Entry 7PAO (electron microscopy, 7.00 A resolution (low resolution: residue-level contacts below are approximate; hydrogen-bond / salt-bridge calls are withheld)); this record covers chains K and 5 of the 56 polymer chains in the assembly.

Chain K:
Protein: 30S ribosomal protein S12
Organism: Mycoplasma pneumoniae M129
UniProtKB: P75546 (RS12_MYCPN); residues 1-139 here = UniProt positions 1-139
Chain sequence (139 residues; numbered 1 to 139; the number before each row is that of its first residue):
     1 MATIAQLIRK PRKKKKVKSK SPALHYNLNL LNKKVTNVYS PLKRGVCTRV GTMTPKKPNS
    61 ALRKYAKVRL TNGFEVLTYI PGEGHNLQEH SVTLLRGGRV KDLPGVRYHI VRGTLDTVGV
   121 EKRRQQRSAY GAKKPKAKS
Not modelled in the structure: 1, 138-139

Chain 5:
Molecule: 16S ribosomal RNA
Organism: Mycoplasma pneumoniae M129
Sequence (1520 nucleotides; each row starts with the number of its first residue):
     1 UUUUUCUGAG AGUUUGAUCC UGGCUCAGGA UUAACGCUGG CGGCAUGCCU AAUACAUGCA
    61 AGUCGAUCGA AAGUAGUAAU ACUUUAGAGG CGAACGGGUG AGUAACACGU AUCCAAUCUA
   121 CCUUAUAAUG GGGGAUAACU AGUUGAAAGA CUAGCUAAUA CCGCAUAAGA ACUUUGGUUC
   181 GCAUGAAUCA AAGUUGAAAG GACCUGCAAG GGUUCGUUAU UUGAUGAGGG UGCGCCAUAU
   241 CAGCUAGUUG GUGGGGUAAC GGCCUACCAA GGCAAUGACG UGUAGCUAUG CUGAGAAGUA
   301 GAAUAGCCAC AAUGGGACUG AGACACGGCC CAUACUCCUA CGGGAGGCAG CAGUAGGGAA
   361 UUUUUCACAA UGAGCGAAAG CUUGAUGGAG CAAUGCCGCG UGAACGAUGA AGGUCUUUAA
   421 GAUUGUAAAG UUCUUUUAUU UGGGAAGAAU GACUUUAGCA GGUAAUGGCU AGAGUUUGAC
   481 UGUACCAUUU UGAAUAAGUG ACGACUAACU AUGUGCCAGC AGUCGCGGUA AUACAUAGGU
   541 CGCAAGCGUU AUCCGGAUUU AUUGGGCGUA AAGCAAGCGC AGGCGGAUUG AAAAGUCUGG
   601 UGUUAAAGGC AGCUGCUUAA CAGUUGUAUG CAUUGGAAAC UAUUAAUCUA GAGUGUGGUA
   661 GGGAGUUUUG GAAUUUCAUG UGGAGCGGUG AAAUGCGUAG AUAUAUGAAG GAACACCAGU
   721 GGCGAAGGCG AAAACUUAGG CCAUUACUGA CGCUUAGGCU UGAAAGUGUG GGGAGCAAAU
   781 AGGAUUAGAU ACCCUAGUAG UCCACACCGU AAACGAUAGA UACUAGCUGU CGGGGCGAUC
   841 CCCUCGGUAG UGAAGUUAAC ACAUUAAGUA UCUCGCCUGG GUAGUACAUU CGCAAGAAUG
   901 AAACUCAAAC GGAAUUGACG GGGACCCGCA CAAGUGGUGG AGCAUGUUGC UUAAUUCGAC
   961 GGUACACGAA AAACCUUACC UAGACUUGAC AUCCUUGGCA AAGUUAUGGA AACAUAAUGG
  1021 AGGUUAACCG AGUGACAGGU GGUGCAUGGU UGUCGUCAGC UCGUGUCGUG AGAUGUUGGG
  1081 UUAAGUCCCG CAACGAGCGC AACCCUUAUC GUUAGUUACA UUGUCUAGCG AGACUGCUAA
  1141 UGCAAAUUGG AGGAAGGAAG GGAUGACGUC AAAUCAUCAU GCCCCUUAUG UCUAGGGCUG
  1201 CAAACGUGCU ACAAUGGCCA AUACAAACAG UCGCCAGCUU GUAAAAGUGA GCAAAUCUGU
  1261 AAAGUUGGUC UCAGUUCGGA UUGAGGGCUG CAAUUCGUCC UCAUGAAGUC GGAAUCACUA
  1321 GUAAUCGCGA AUCAGCUAUG UCGCGGUGAA UACGUUCUCG GGUCUUGUAC ACACCGCCCG
  1381 UCAAACUAUG AAAGCUGGUA AUAUUUAAAA ACGUGUUGCU AACCAUUAGG AAGCGCAUGU
  1441 CAAGGAUAGC ACCGGUGAUU GGAGUUAAGU CGUAACAAGG UACCCCUACG AGAACGUGGG
  1501 GGUGGAUCAC CUCCUUUCUA
Not modelled in the structure: 1-4, 181-184, 1020-1027, 1510-1520

Interface between chain K and chain 5:
Contacting residue pairs - 112 pairs, chain K then chain 5:
  Thr-3(K) with U873(5); C874(5)
  Ile-4(K) with U562(5)
  Ala-5(K) with G583(5); U873(5); C874(5)
  Gln-6(K) with C874(5); G875(5)
  Leu-7(K) with U562(5)
  Arg-9(K) with A756(5); C874(5); G875(5)
  Arg-12(K) with U560(5); A561(5); G565(5); C877(5); U878(5)
  Lys-13(K) with U238(5); U560(5)
  Lys-14(K) with G298(5); U560(5)
  Lys-15(K) with U560(5); U878(5); G879(5)
  Lys-16(K) with A902(5)
  Lys-18(K) with A903(5); C904(5)
  Ser-19(K) with U552(5)
  Lys-20(K) with U550(5); A551(5)
  His-25(K) with A551(5); U552(5)
  Asn-29(K) with A51(5)
  Leu-30(K) with A51(5)
  Val-38(K) with A359(5)
  Tyr-39(K) with A551(5); U552(5)
  Ser-40(K) with A359(5)
  Pro-41(K) with A359(5); U550(5); A551(5)
  Leu-42(K) with A34(5); C35(5); A359(5)
  Lys-43(K) with A359(5)
  Arg-44(K) with G358(5); A359(5); A360(5)
  Arg-49(K) with C1386(5)
  Thr-54(K) with U1466(5)
  Lys-57(K) with U1466(5); A1467(5)
  Asn-59(K) with G527(5)
  Ser-60(K) with C516(5); A1467(5)
  Ala-61(K) with A518(5)
  Leu-62(K) with A518(5)
  Arg-63(K) with G519(5); A521(5); G527(5)
  Lys-64(K) with G519(5)
  Tyr-79(K) with C520(5)
  Gly-82(K) with G519(5); C520(5)
  Glu-83(K) with A518(5); G519(5)
  Gly-84(K) with G519(5)
  Leu-94(K) with C35(5); A359(5)
  Arg-96(K) with U549(5)
  Gly-97(K) with U550(5)
  Gly-98(K) with U550(5)
  Arg-99(K) with G522(5); C906(5)
  Val-100(K) with A521(5)
  Lys-101(K) with A521(5); G522(5); U523(5); A907(5)
  Asp-102(K) with C520(5); A521(5); G525(5)
  Arg-107(K) with U905(5); C906(5)
  Gly-113(K) with G36(5)
  Lys-122(K) with A535(5); U536(5)
  Arg-123(K) with A535(5); U536(5)
  Arg-124(K) with A537(5)
  Gln-125(K) with U536(5); A537(5)
  Gln-126(K) with G500(5); A501(5); A535(5)
  Arg-127(K) with G36(5); C37(5); U499(5); G500(5)
  Ser-128(K) with G36(5); G500(5); G548(5)
  Tyr-130(K) with C520(5)
  Gly-131(K) with G36(5); C37(5)
  Ala-132(K) with C37(5)
  Lys-133(K) with C37(5); U38(5)
  Lys-134(K) with C37(5); U38(5); G39(5); G498(5)
Other interface residues (no listed pair), chain K (68 interface residues in all): Ala-2, Thr-36, Pro-55, Lys-56, Thr-71, Leu-103, Pro-104, Gly-105, Ala-129
Other interface residues (no listed pair), chain 5 (61 interface residues in all): C49, U50, A237, C517, C526, G566, C876

Overview:
68 residues of chain K face 61 of chain 5 across their interface.
Here chain K is 30S ribosomal protein S12 and chain 5 is 16S ribosomal RNA, both from Mycoplasma pneumoniae
M129. Entry 7PAO (70S ribosome with EF-G, A*- and P/E-site tRNAs in Mycoplasma pneumoniae cells) was
determined by electron microscopy (same publication as 7OOC, 7OOD, 7P6Z, 7PAH, 7PAI, 7PAJ and 23 further
entries).
